6APM - chain A; structure by X-ray diffraction, 2.05 A resolution.

== Chain A ==
Name: Lysozyme C
From: Gallus gallus
Notes: EC 3.2.1.17
Reference sequence: P00698 (LYSC_CHICK); residues 1-129 here correspond to UniProt positions 19-147 (UniProt number = residue number + 18)
Amino-acid sequence (129 residues; row label = number of the first residue in the row):
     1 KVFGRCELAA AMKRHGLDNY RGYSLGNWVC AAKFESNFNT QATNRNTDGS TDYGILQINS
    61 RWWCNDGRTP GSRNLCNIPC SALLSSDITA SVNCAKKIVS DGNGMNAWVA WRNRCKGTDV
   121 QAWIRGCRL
Disulfide bonds: Cys-6/Cys-127, Cys-30/Cys-115, Cys-64/Cys-80, Cys-76/Cys-94
Ion coordination: Na+: Ser-60, Cys-64, Ser-72, Arg-73
Swiss-Prot annotation at these positions:
  - active site: Glu-35, Asp-52
  - binding site (substrate): Asp-101

== Summary ==
The Na+ site is built by Ser-60, Cys-64, Ser-72 and Arg-73. UniProt lists active-site residues Glu-35 and
Asp-52 and substrate-binding residue Asp-101.
Chain A is Lysozyme C (Gallus gallus); the structure, Hen egg-white lysozyme (WT), solved with serial
millisecond crystallography using synchrotron radiation, was determined by X-ray diffraction (same publication
as 6APF, 6APG and 6APK).
